PDB entry 2BDF | X-ray diffraction, 2.10 A resolution | chain A

[Chain A]
Protein: Proto-oncogene tyrosine-protein kinase Src
From: Homo sapiens
Notes: EC 2.7.1.112; fragment: kinase domain
UniProtKB: P12931 (SRC_HUMAN); residues 255-533 here correspond to UniProt positions 257-535 (UniProt number = residue number + 2)
Chain sequence (279 residues; each row starts with the number of its first residue):
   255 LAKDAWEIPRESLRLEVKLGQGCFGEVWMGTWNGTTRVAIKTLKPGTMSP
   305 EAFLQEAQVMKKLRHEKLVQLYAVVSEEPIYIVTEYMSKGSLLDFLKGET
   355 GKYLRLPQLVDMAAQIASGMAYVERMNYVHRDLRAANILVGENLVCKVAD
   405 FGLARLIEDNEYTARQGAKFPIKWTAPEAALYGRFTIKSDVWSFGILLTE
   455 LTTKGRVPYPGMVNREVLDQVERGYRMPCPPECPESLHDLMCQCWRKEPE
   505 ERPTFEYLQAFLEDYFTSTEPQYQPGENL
Not modelled in the structure: 255-256, 413-423, 529-533
Ligand contacts: 24A ({[(4-{[2-(4-aminocyclohexyl)-9-ethyl-9H-purin-6-yl]amino}phenyl)(hydroxy)phosphoryl]methyl}phosphonic acid): Leu273, Gly274, Gln275, Val281, Ala293, Lys295, Val323, Thr338, Glu339, Tyr340, Met341, Ser342, Lys343, Gly344, Ser345, Leu393

[In short]
Chain A binds compound 24A.
Chain A is Proto-oncogene tyrosine-protein kinase Src (Homo sapiens); the structure, Src kinase in complex
with inhibitor AP23451, was determined by X-ray diffraction (same publication as 2BDJ).
